PDB entry 7Z47 | electron microscopy, 3.80 A resolution | chains B and E of the 9 polymer chains in the assembly

== Chain B ==
Molecule: Adaptor protein
Organism: Escherichia phage vB_EcoP_SU10
Reference sequence: A0A0B4N231 (A0A0B4N231_9CAUD); residues 1-250 here = UniProt positions 1-250
Chain sequence (250 residues; numbered 1 to 250; the number before each row is that of its first residue):
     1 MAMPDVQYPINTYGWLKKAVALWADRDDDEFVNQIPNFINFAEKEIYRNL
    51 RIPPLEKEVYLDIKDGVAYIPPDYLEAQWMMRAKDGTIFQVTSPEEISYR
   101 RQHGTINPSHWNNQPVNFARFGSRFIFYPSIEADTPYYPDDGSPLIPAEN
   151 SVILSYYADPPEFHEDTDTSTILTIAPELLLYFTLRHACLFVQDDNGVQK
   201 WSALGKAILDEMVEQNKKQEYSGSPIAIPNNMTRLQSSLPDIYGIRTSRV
Unresolved in the structure: 1-2, 105-112, 239-250

== Chain E ==
Molecule: Putative tail fiber
Organism: Escherichia phage vB_EcoP_SU10
Reference sequence: A0A0B4N0B9 (A0A0B4N0B9_9CAUD); residues 1-786 here = UniProt positions 1-786
Chain sequence (786 residues; numbered 1 to 786; the number before each row is that of its first residue):
     1 MIVYNNQAPDAVNNVGQFGATEGSIGAYKQAAEYAADSKYWALLAESKFG
    51 TIDDLIAEVERLYQQGVLMKQDIEDLKQDFKDQDARLMSLIAQTNAAVSD
   101 ANNAVALINQKLIEVQNQLDVLLGMSVDVTTLPPGTPATGSFNPNTGVIS
   151 LGIPEGEPGKDGSVKDLDTAPTGVPELGDLGFYVDKDDNTVHKTTLENIA
   201 NLTPSVRSVSVNGGPALDGEVALTINKETVGLGNVLNVAQYSRQEINDKF
   251 DKTTKTYQSKAEAYADAQYRQVGEKVLVWEATKYEFYTVAANKTLTPVKT
   301 EGRILTVNSRSPDSSGNIDITIPTGNPSLYLGEMVMFPYDPSKNISYPGV
   351 LPADGRLVSKESASDLGPSLVSGQLPVVSETEWQSGAKQYFSWGKLADGI
   401 TDADSTNFINIRLPDWTGGEAIRAPDSDKDSQYNGSVQAQKPYVVTVNNQ
   451 APDEITGNVNISRSILGAASSGANSDITSLSGLTTPLSISQGGTGAKDAA
   501 SARSNLGLGSVSTLDNVPIASGGTGAGDAAGARFNLGLGNSATMNTGTNS
   551 DNVLKVGDFGIGRPDGALVFDTTSQDQLLAGLDTYGLCVFRNNQQIAAPW
   601 DIWNYSSNLFFRAGDTYSMISIPFESAGKIKVFGGASGSGWKTSRTVYDT
   651 VNTTVDVNGFIKAASPIVKVFHDGSFETNEQSDGVSVKKISTGVYLISGC
   701 LGLNSDAGWGGVDGGFEIPIDRNKQPRVWLDYEVKEDGSLLIKTYHRTHS
   751 TSPAFARNELEGFSDGDPVDIPKDAFISVRVEMPSK
Unresolved in the structure: 1-11, 92-786

== Chain B / chain E interface ==
Residue-residue contacts (45; chain B residue first):
  Ile52(B) - Gln17(E)
  Pro53(B) - Gln17(E)
  Pro53(B) - Phe18(E)  hydrophobic
  Pro54(B) - Gln17(E)
  Pro54(B) - Ala20(E)
  Pro54(B) - Thr21(E)  hydrogen bond (backbone-side chain)
  Pro54(B) - Glu22(E)  hydrogen bond (backbone-backbone)
  Leu55(B) - Glu22(E)
  Glu56(B) - Thr21(E)
  Lys57(B) - Ala27(E)
  Asp62(B) - Glu33(E)
  Tyr69(B) - Gln30(E)
  Tyr69(B) - Ala32(E)
  Tyr69(B) - Glu33(E)
  Ile70(B) - Gln30(E)  hydrogen bond (backbone-side chain)
  Pro71(B) - Gln30(E)
  Pro72(B) - Tyr28(E)
  Pro72(B) - Gln30(E)
  Asp73(B) - Ser24(E)  hydrogen bond
  Pro136(B) - Lys29(E)
  Tyr137(B) - Asp37(E)
  Tyr137(B) - Tyr40(E)  hydrogen bond
  Tyr138(B) - Lys29(E)
  Tyr138(B) - Tyr34(E)  hydrophobic
  Tyr138(B) - Asp37(E)  hydrogen bond (backbone-side chain)
  Ala158(B) - Ser24(E)
  Asp159(B) - Ser24(E)
  Asp159(B) - Ile25(E)  hydrogen bond (backbone-backbone)
  Pro160(B) - Glu22(E)
  Pro160(B) - Gly23(E)
  Pro160(B) - Ile25(E)
  Pro161(B) - Gly23(E)
  Pro161(B) - Ser24(E)
  Pro161(B) - Ile25(E)  hydrophobic
  Ser170(B) - Glu22(E)  hydrogen bond
  Thr171(B) - Glu22(E)
  Thr174(B) - Asn13(E)
  Thr174(B) - Asn14(E)
  Ile175(B) - Asn14(E)
  Ile175(B) - Val15(E)
  Ile175(B) - Gly16(E)
  Met212(B) - Gln17(E)
  Gln215(B) - Val15(E)  hydrogen bond (side chain-backbone)
  Gln215(B) - Gln17(E)
  Gln219(B) - Phe18(E)
Also at the interface, not in a pair above, chain B (30 interface residues in all): Tyr47, Pro139, Ile172, Asn216
Also at the interface, not in a pair above, chain E (23 interface residues in all): Val12, Trp41

== Summary ==
30 residues of chain B face 23 of chain E across their interface, with 9 hydrogen bonds. Polar contacts
include Pro54(B)-Thr21(E), Ile70(B)-Gln30(E) and Asp73(B)-Ser24(E).
Chain B is Adaptor protein and chain E is Putative tail fiber, both from Escherichia phage vB_EcoP_SU10; the
structure, Tail of bacteriophage SU10, was determined by electron microscopy (same publication as 7Z4A and
7Z4F).
